PDB entry 9L5R | electron microscopy, 2.80 A resolution | chains 0 and 7 of the 49 polymer chains in the assembly

[Chain 0]
Protein: Putative pre-mRNA splicing protein
Organism: Chaetomium thermophilum (strain DSM 1495 / CBS 144.50 / IMI 039719)
UniProtKB: G0S7S7 (G0S7S7_CHATD); residues 1-408 here = UniProt positions 1-408
Amino-acid sequence (408 residues; row label = number of the first residue in the row):
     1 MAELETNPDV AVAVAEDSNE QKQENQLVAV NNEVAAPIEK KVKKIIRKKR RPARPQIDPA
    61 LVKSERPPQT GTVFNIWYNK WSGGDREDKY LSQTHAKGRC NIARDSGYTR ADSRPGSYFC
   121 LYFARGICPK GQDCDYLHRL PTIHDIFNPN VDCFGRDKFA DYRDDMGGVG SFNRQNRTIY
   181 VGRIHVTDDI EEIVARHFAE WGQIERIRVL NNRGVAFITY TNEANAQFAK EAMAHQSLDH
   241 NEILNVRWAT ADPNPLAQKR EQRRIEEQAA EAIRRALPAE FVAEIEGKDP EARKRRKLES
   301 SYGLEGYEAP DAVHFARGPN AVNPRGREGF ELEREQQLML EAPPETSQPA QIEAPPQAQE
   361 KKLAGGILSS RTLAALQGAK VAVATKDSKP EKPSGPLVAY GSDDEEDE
Disordered / not traced: 1-50, 327-408

[Chain 7]
Molecule: Unknown mRNA
Organism: Chaetomium thermophilum (strain DSM 1495 / CBS 144.50 / IMI 039719)
Sequence (101 nucleotides; numbered 1 to 101; the number before each row is that of its first residue):
     1 GUXXXXXXNX XXXXNNNNNN NNNNNNNNNN NNNNNNNNNN NNNNNNNNNN NNNNNNNNNN
    61 NNNNNNNNNN NNNNNNNNNN NNNNNNNNXX XXXXXXAXXX X
Disordered / not traced: 9, 15-88
Modified / non-standard residues: P5P (purine riboside-5'-monophosphate) at position 3, Y5P (1-(5-O-phosphono-beta-D-ribofuranosyl)-1,4-dihydropyrimidine) at position 4, P5P (purine riboside-5'-monophosphate) at position 5, Y5P (1-(5-O-phosphono-beta-D-ribofuranosyl)-1,4-dihydropyrimidine) at position 6, P5P (purine riboside-5'-monophosphate) at position 7, Y5P (1-(5-O-phosphono-beta-D-ribofuranosyl)-1,4-dihydropyrimidine) at position 8, Y5P (1-(5-O-phosphono-beta-D-ribofuranosyl)-1,4-dihydropyrimidine) at position 10, Y5P (1-(5-O-phosphono-beta-D-ribofuranosyl)-1,4-dihydropyrimidine) at position 11, Y5P (1-(5-O-phosphono-beta-D-ribofuranosyl)-1,4-dihydropyrimidine) at position 12, Y5P (1-(5-O-phosphono-beta-D-ribofuranosyl)-1,4-dihydropyrimidine) at position 13, Y5P (1-(5-O-phosphono-beta-D-ribofuranosyl)-1,4-dihydropyrimidine) at position 14, Y5P (1-(5-O-phosphono-beta-D-ribofuranosyl)-1,4-dihydropyrimidine) at position 89, Y5P (1-(5-O-phosphono-beta-D-ribofuranosyl)-1,4-dihydropyrimidine) at position 90, P5P (purine riboside-5'-monophosphate) at position 91, Y5P (1-(5-O-phosphono-beta-D-ribofuranosyl)-1,4-dihydropyrimidine) at position 92, P5P (purine riboside-5'-monophosphate) at position 93, Y5P (1-(5-O-phosphono-beta-D-ribofuranosyl)-1,4-dihydropyrimidine) at position 94, Y5P (1-(5-O-phosphono-beta-D-ribofuranosyl)-1,4-dihydropyrimidine) at position 95, Y5P (1-(5-O-phosphono-beta-D-ribofuranosyl)-1,4-dihydropyrimidine) at position 96, Y5P (1-(5-O-phosphono-beta-D-ribofuranosyl)-1,4-dihydropyrimidine) at position 98, Y5P (1-(5-O-phosphono-beta-D-ribofuranosyl)-1,4-dihydropyrimidine) at position 99, Y5P (1-(5-O-phosphono-beta-D-ribofuranosyl)-1,4-dihydropyrimidine) at position 100, Y5P (1-(5-O-phosphono-beta-D-ribofuranosyl)-1,4-dihydropyrimidine) at position 101

[Chain 0 / chain 7 interface]
Pairs across the interface (28; chain 0 residue first):
  Arg86(0) with Y5P_8(7), hydrogen bond to the phosphate
  Glu87(0) with Y5P_8(7), phosphate contact
  Tyr90(0) with Y5P_10(7), phosphate contact
  Asp164(0) with Y5P_10(7), base contact
  Asp165(0) with Y5P_10(7), base contact
  Tyr180(0) with Y5P_11(7), hydrogen bond to the phosphate; Y5P_12(7), hydrogen bond to the phosphate
  Arg183(0) with Y5P_10(7), salt bridge to the phosphate; Y5P_11(7), salt bridge to the phosphate
  Arg208(0) with Y5P_13(7), hydrogen bond to the phosphate; Y5P_14(7), salt bridge to the phosphate
  Leu210(0) with Y5P_13(7), sugar contact; Y5P_14(7), phosphate contact
  Arg213(0) with Y5P_12(7), salt bridge to the phosphate; Y5P_13(7), salt bridge to the phosphate
  Val215(0) with Y5P_12(7), phosphate contact
  Phe217(0) with Y5P_12(7), sugar contact; Y5P_13(7), base contact
  Asn245(0) with Y5P_10(7), hydrogen bond to the sugar
  Trp248(0) with Y5P_12(7), base contact
  Ala249(0) with Y5P_12(7), base contact
  Thr250(0) with Y5P_12(7), base contact; Y5P_13(7), base contact
  Asp252(0) with Y5P_13(7), hydrogen bond to the sugar
  Pro253(0) with Y5P_13(7), phosphate contact; Y5P_14(7), base contact
  Asn254(0) with Y5P_13(7), sugar contact; Y5P_14(7), sugar contact
Other interface residues (no listed pair), chain 0 (21 interface residues in all): Met166, Arg247

[Summary]
Chain 0 and chain 7 form an interface of 21 and 6 residues respectively; the contacts include 6 hydrogen bonds
and 5 salt bridges. Polar pairs include Asn245(0)-Y5P_10(7), Asp252(0)-Y5P_13(7) and Arg86(0)-Y5P_8(7).
Here chain 0 is Putative pre-mRNA splicing protein and chain 7 is Unknown mRNA, both from Chaetomium
thermophilum (strain DSM 1495 / CBS 144.50 / IMI 039719). Entry 9L5R (Cryo-EM structure of the thermophile
spliceosome (state ILS)) was determined by electron microscopy (same publication as 9L5S and 9L5T).
